Entry 7V0R (X-ray diffraction, 2.51 A resolution); this record covers chains A and E of the 6 polymer chains in the assembly.

# Chain A
Molecule: Cyclic GMP-AMP synthase
From: Mus musculus
Notes: EC 2.7.7.86; fragment: catalytic domain
UniProtKB: Q8C6L5 (CGAS_MOUSE); residues 147-507 here = UniProt positions 147-507
Chain sequence (364 residues; each row starts with the number of its first residue):
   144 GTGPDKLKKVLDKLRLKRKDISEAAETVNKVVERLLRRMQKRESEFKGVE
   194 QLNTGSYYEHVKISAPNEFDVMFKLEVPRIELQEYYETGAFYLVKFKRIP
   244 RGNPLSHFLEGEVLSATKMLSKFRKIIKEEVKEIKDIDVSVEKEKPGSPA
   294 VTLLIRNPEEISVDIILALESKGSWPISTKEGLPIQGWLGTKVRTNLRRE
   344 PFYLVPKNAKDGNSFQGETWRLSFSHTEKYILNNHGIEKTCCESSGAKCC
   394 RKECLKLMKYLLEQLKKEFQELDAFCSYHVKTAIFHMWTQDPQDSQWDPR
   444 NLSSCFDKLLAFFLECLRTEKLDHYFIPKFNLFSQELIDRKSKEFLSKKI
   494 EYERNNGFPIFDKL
Not modelled in the structure: 144-148, 240-245, 507
Sequence notes: expression tag (144-146)
Bound ions: Mg2+ site 1: Glu211, Asp213 (together with OKX); Mg2+ site 2: Glu211, Asp213, Asp307 (together with OKX); Zn2+: His378, Cys384, Cys385, Cys392
Small-molecule neighbours: OKX: Gly198, Ser199, Glu202, Lys205, Glu211, Asp213, Met215, Gly290, Ser291, Pro292, Ala293, Asp307, Ile309, Val348, Arg364, Leu365, Ser366, Ser368, Lys402, Glu406, Cys419, Ser420, Tyr421, Lys424
Swiss-Prot annotation at these positions:
  - region: Lys372 to Lys395 (DNA-binding)
  - motif: Leu154 to Leu159 (Nuclear export signal), Asp281 to Ser291 (Nuclear localization signal)
  - binding site (GTP): Thr197, Asp307, Arg364 to Glu371
  - binding site (ATP): Ser199, Glu371, Lys402, Ser420 to Lys424
  - binding site (Mg(2+)): Glu211, Asp213, Asp307
  - binding site (2',3'-cGAMP): Asp213, Gly290, Asp307, Lys350, Arg364 to Ser366
  - binding site (Zn(2+)): His378, Cys384, Cys385, Cys392
  - site: Arg241 (Arginine-anchor), Asp307, Ile308 (Cleavage)
  - modified residue: Lys156 (N6-lactoyllysine), Glu176 (PolyADP-ribosyl glutamic acid), Ser199 (Phosphoserine), Tyr201 (Phosphotyrosine), Glu272 (5-glutamyl polyglutamate), Ser291 (Phosphoserine), Glu302 (5-glutamyl glutamate), Lys372 (N6-acetyllysine), Lys382 (N6-acetyllysine), Lys402 (N6-acetyllysine), Ser420 (Phosphoserine), Lys491 (N6-methyllysine)
  - lipidation (S-palmitoyl cysteine): Cys392, Cys393, Cys459
  - cross-link (Glycyl lysine isopeptide (Lys-Gly)): Lys217 (interchain with G-Cter in SUMO), Lys271 (interchain with G-Cter in ubiquitin), Lys335 (interchain with G-Cter in SUMO), Lys372 (interchain with G-Cter in SUMO), Lys382 (interchain with G-Cter in SUMO), Lys399 (interchain with G-Cter in ubiquitin), Lys402 (interchain with G-Cter in ubiquitin), Lys409 (interchain with G-Cter in ubiquitin), Lys410 (interchain with G-Cter in ubiquitin), Lys464 (interchain with G-Cter in SUMO)
  - mutagenesis: Lys156 (K156Q: Mimics lactylation; knockin mice show higher mortality following HSV-1 infection), Asn172 (N172K: Induces alteration of the DNA-binding surface and leads to decreased synthesis of cyclic GMP-AMP (cGAMP); when associated with L-180), Glu176 (E176A: Abolished poly-ADP-ribosylation by PARP1, stimulating interferon production in knockin mice), Arg180 (R180L: Induces alteration of the DNA-binding surface and leads to decreased synthesis of cyclic GMP-AMP (cGAMP); when associated with K-182), Gly198 (G198A: Abolishes stimulation of interferon production; when associated with A-199), Ser199 (S199A: Abolishes stimulation of interferon production; when associated with A-199), Tyr201 (Y201E: Phosphomimetic mutant; reduced translocation to the nucleus following treatment with etoposide), Glu211 to Asp213 (Abolished nucleotidyltransferase activity. Does not affect nuclear localization and tethering to chromatin), Glu211 (E211A: Abolishes ability to promote type-I interferon production), Asp213 (D213A: Abolishes ability to promote type-I interferon production), Lys217 (K217R: Reduced sumoylation), Arg222 (R222E: Impaired tethering to chromatin, leading to constitutive activation in the absence of DNA), 31 further mutagenesis entries in UniProt

# Chain E
Molecule: Palindromic DNA18
Sequence (18 nucleotides; each row starts with the number of its first residue):
     1 ATCTGTACATGTACAGAT

# How chain A and chain E interact
Pairs across the interface - 12 pairs, chain A then chain E:
  Arg158(A) - DG16(E)  salt bridge to the phosphate
  Leu159(A) - DG16(E)  sugar contact
  Lys160(A) - DG16(E)  phosphate contact
  Lys160(A) - DA17(E)  phosphate contact
  Arg161(A) - DA15(E)  base contact
  Arg161(A) - DG16(E)  hydrogen bond to the phosphate
  Arg161(A) - DA17(E)  hydrogen bond to the phosphate
  His203(A) - DC14(E)  phosphate contact
  His203(A) - DA15(E)  salt bridge to the phosphate
  Cys385(A) - DC14(E)  phosphate contact
  Glu386(A) - DC14(E)  phosphate contact
  Lys395(A) - DA15(E)  salt bridge to the phosphate
Interface residues without a listed pair, chain A (12 interface residues in all): Arg180, Ser387, Lys391, Lys399
Interface residues without a listed pair, chain E (5 interface residues in all): DA7

# In short
12 residues of chain A face 5 of chain E across their interface, with 2 hydrogen bonds and 3 salt bridges.
Polar contacts include Arg161(A)-DG16(E), Arg161(A)-DA17(E) and Arg158(A)-DG16(E). Bound to chain A: OKX.
Here chain A is Cyclic GMP-AMP synthase (Mus musculus) and chain E is Palindromic DNA18. Entry 7V0R (Structure
of Ternary Complex of cGAS with dsDNA and Bound 5 -ppcpG(2 ,5 )pA) was determined by X-ray diffraction.
